PDB entry 9MSG | electron microscopy, 2.70 A resolution | chains M and U of the 14 polymer chains in the assembly

[Chain M]
Molecule: RNA polymerase sigma-54 factor
Organism: Escherichia coli
UniProtKB: P24255 (RP54_ECOLI); numbering as in UniProt (aligned over 1-477)
Sequence (477 residues; row label = number of the first residue in the row):
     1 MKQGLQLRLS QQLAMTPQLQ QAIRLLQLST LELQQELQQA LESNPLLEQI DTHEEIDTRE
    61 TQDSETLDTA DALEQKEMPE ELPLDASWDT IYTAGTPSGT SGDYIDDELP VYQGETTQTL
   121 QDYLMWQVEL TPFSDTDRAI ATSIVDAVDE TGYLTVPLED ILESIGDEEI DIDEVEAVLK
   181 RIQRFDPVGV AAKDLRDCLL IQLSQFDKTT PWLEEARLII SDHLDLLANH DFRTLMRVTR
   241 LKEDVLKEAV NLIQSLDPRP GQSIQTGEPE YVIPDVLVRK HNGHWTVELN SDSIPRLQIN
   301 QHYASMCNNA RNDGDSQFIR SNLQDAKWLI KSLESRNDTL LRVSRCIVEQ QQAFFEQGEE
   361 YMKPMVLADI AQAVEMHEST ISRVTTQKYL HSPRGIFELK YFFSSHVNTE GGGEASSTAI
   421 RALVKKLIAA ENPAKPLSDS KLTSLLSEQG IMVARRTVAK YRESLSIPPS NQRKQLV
Disordered / not traced: 1, 91-110, 477
UniProt features mapped onto this chain:
  - DNA-binding region: Val366 to Thr385 (H-T-H motif)
  - motif: Ala454 to Arg462 (RPON box)

[Chain U]
Molecule: dhsU (-60 to +30) non-template strand
Sequence (90 nucleotides; row label = number of the first residue in the row):
     1 CGCAAGTTCC TTAGAATTTC AGTGTCCAGA AATTGGCACG AAAATTGCAA TAAATACAAC
    61 GAACAAAAAT GGAGGTAAGA GTATGGGTGG
Disordered / not traced: 1-25, 60-90
Construct notes: expression tag (1-2, 90)

[Chain M / chain U interface]
Pairs across the interface (27; chain M residue first):
  Pro17(M) with DA49(U), phosphate contact
  Gln20(M) with DC48(U), base contact; DA49(U), hydrogen bond to the base
  Gln21(M) with DA50(U), hydrogen bond to the base
  Trp328(M) with DA50(U), base contact
  Val366(M) with DA44(U), phosphate contact
  Leu367(M) with DA44(U), hydrogen bond to the phosphate
  Glu378(M) with DT45(U), base contact
  Ser379(M) with DT46(U), base contact
  Ser382(M) with DT45(U), hydrogen bond to the phosphate
  Arg383(M) with DT46(U), base contact; DG47(U), hydrogen bond to the base
  Lys400(M) with DT45(U), salt bridge to the phosphate
  Ser438(M) with DT33(U), phosphate contact; DT34(U), phosphate contact
  Asp439(M) with DT34(U), phosphate contact
  Ser440(M) with DT33(U), hydrogen bond to the phosphate
  Arg455(M) with DT34(U), base contact; DG35(U), hydrogen bond to the base
  Arg456(M) with DG35(U), base contact; DG36(U), hydrogen bond to the base; DC37(U), base contact
  Arg462(M) with DT34(U), sugar contact; DG35(U), salt bridge to the phosphate
  Glu463(M) with DG35(U), phosphate contact
  Pro469(M) with DG35(U), phosphate contact
  Ser470(M) with DT34(U), hydrogen bond to the phosphate
Also at the interface, not in a pair above, chain M (24 interface residues in all): Leu19, Gln27, Phe403, Ala459
Also at the interface, not in a pair above, chain U (13 interface residues in all): DA43

[In short]
24 residues of chain M and 13 residues of chain U are in contact; the contacts include 9 hydrogen bonds and 2
salt bridges. Among the polar pairs are Gln20(M)-DA49(U), Gln21(M)-DA50(U) and Arg383(M)-DG47(U).
Here chain M is RNA polymerase sigma-54 factor (Escherichia coli) and chain U is dhsU (-60 to +30)
non-template strand. Entry 9MSG (De novo SigN RNA polymerase transcription initiation intermediate with bound
SigN-RII) was determined by electron microscopy (same publication as 9MSE, 9MSF, 9MSH and 9MSJ).
